1D66 - chains A and B of the 4 polymer chains in the assembly; structure by X-ray diffraction, 2.70 A resolution.

[Chain A (and B)]
Molecule: Protein (GAL4)
Source organism: Saccharomyces cerevisiae
Notes: chain B of this document is another copy of the same molecule, construct and numbering; everything in this record applies to it too
UniProtKB: P04386 (GAL4_YEAST); residues 1-65 here = UniProt positions 1-65
Chain sequence (66 residues; numbered 1 to 66; the number before each row is that of its first residue):
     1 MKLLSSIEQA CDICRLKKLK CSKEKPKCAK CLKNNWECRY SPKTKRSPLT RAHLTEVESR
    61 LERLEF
Disordered / not traced: 1-7, 65-66
UniProt features mapped onto this chain:
  - DNA-binding region: Cys11 to Cys38 (Zn(2)-C6 fungal-type)
  - binding site (Zn(2+)): Cys11, Cys14, Cys21, Cys28, Cys31, Cys38
  - mutagenesis: Pro26 (P26L: Loss of DNA-binding)
Metal / ion sites: Cd2+ site 1: Cys11, Cys28, Cys31, Cys38; Cd2+ site 2: Cys11, Cys14, Cys21, Cys28

[How chain A and chain B interact]
Contacting residue pairs (29; chain A residue first):
  Arg46(A) with Arg51(B)
  Ser47(A) with Arg51(B), hydrogen bond (backbone-side chain); Leu54(B); Glu58(B)
  Pro48(A) with Leu54(B)
  Leu49(A) with Leu49(B); Thr50(B); Arg51(B); Leu54(B), hydrophobic
  Thr50(A) with Leu49(B)
  Arg51(A) with Arg46(B); Ser47(B), hydrogen bond (side chain-backbone); Leu49(B)
  His53(A) with Leu54(B); Glu58(B), salt bridge
  Leu54(A) with Ser47(B); Pro48(B); Leu49(B), hydrophobic; His53(B)
  Val57(A) with Val57(B), hydrophobic; Leu61(B)
  Glu58(A) with Ser47(B), hydrogen bond; His53(B)
  Arg60(A) with Leu61(B)
  Leu61(A) with Val57(B), hydrophobic; Arg60(B); Leu61(B); Leu64(B), hydrophobic
  Leu64(A) with Leu64(B)

[In short]
The chain A/chain B interface involves 13 residues from each chain; the contacts include 3 hydrogen bonds and
1 salt bridge. Polar pairs include His53(A)-Glu58(B), Ser47(A)-Arg51(B) and Glu58(A)-Ser47(B). Curated
annotation (UniProt) lists 6 Zn2+-binding residues and one mutagenesis site on chain A.
Chain A and chain B are both Protein (GAL4) (Saccharomyces cerevisiae); the structure, DNA recognition by
GAL4: structure of a protein/DNA complex, was determined by X-ray diffraction.
